4U7M - chain A; structure by X-ray diffraction, 2.76 A resolution.

Chain A:
Name: Leucine-rich repeats and immunoglobulin-like domains protein 1
Organism: Homo sapiens
Notes: fragment: Ig-like C2-type 1-3 domains, residues 494-781
Reference sequence: Q96JA1 (LRIG1_HUMAN); numbering as in UniProt (aligned over 494-781)
Sequence (293 residues; row label = number of the first residue in the row):
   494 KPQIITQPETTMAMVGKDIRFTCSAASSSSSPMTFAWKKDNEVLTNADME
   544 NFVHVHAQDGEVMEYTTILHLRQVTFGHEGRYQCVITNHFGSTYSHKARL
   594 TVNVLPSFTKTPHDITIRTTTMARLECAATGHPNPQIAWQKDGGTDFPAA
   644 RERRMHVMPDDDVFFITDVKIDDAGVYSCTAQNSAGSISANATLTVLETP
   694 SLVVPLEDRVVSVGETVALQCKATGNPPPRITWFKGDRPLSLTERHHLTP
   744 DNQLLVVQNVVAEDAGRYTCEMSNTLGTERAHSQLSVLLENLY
Disordered / not traced: 551-554
Construct notes: expression tag (782-786)
Disulfide bonds: C516-C577, C620-C672, C714-C763
Covalent attachments: N-acetylglucosamine (NAG) linked to N684
UniProt features mapped onto this chain:
  - glycosylation: N684 (N-linked (GlcNAc...) asparagine)
What the authors report for this chain:
  - contacts within the chain: V689-N719 (hydrogen bond), L690-L769
  - self-association interface (contacts with another copy of this molecule); pairs are residue here / residue on that copy: V546-W632 (backbone contact), A631-F545, T673-F545, F545, V546, V548, M556, Y558, W632, F640, M648, V650, F657

Summary:
Covalently linked N-acetylglucosamine: at N684. The paper reports a self-association interface involving F545,
V546 and V548 among others; contacts within the chain involving V689, N719 and L690 among others.
Chain A is Leucine-rich repeats and immunoglobulin-like domains protein 1 (Homo sapiens); the structure, LRIG1
extracellular domain: Structure and Function Analysis, was determined by X-ray diffraction together with 4U7L
from the same study.
